PDB entry 7VV3 | electron microscopy, 2.97 A resolution | chains A and R of the 5 polymer chains in the assembly

== Chain A ==
Name: Guanine nucleotide-binding protein G(i) subunit alpha-1
From: Homo sapiens
UniProtKB: P63096 (GNAI1_HUMAN); numbering as in UniProt (aligned over 1-354)
Chain sequence (354 residues; numbered 1 to 354; the number before each row is that of its first residue):
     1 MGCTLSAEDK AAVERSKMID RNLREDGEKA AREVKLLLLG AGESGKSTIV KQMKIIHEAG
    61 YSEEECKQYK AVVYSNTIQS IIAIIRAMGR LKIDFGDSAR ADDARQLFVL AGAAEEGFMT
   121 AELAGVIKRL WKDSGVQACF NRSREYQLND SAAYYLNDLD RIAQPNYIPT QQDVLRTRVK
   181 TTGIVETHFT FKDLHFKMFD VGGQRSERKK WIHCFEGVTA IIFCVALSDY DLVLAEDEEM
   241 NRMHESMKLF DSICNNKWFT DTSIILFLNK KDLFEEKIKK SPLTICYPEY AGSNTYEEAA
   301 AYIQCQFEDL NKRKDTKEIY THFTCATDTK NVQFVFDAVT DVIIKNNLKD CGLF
Disordered / not traced: 1-3, 56-181, 234-240
Swiss-Prot annotation at these positions:
  - region: K35 to T48 (G1 motif), D173 to T181 (G2 motif), F196 to R205 (G3 motif), I265 to D272 (G4 motif), T324 to T329 (G5 motif)
  - binding site (GTP): E43 to T48, S151, L175 to T181, D200 to Q204, N269 to D272, A326
  - binding site (Mg(2+)): S47, T181
  - modified residue: R178 (ADP-ribosylarginine), Q204 (Deamidated glutamine), C351 (ADP-ribosylcysteine)
  - lipidation: G2 (N-myristoyl glycine), C3 (S-palmitoyl cysteine)
  - natural variant: G40 (G40C: In NEDHISB; G40R: In NEDHISB), G45 (G45D: In NEDHISB), T48 (T48I: In NEDHISB; T48K: In NEDHISB), Q52 (Q52P: In NEDHISB), S75 (deletion: In NEDHISB; uncertain significance), Q172 (deletion: In NEDHISB), D173 (D173V: In NEDHISB), E186 to F189 (deletion: In NEDHISB; uncertain significance), C224 (C224Y: In NEDHISB), K270 (K270N: In NEDHISB; K270R: In NEDHISB), D272 (D272G: In NEDHISB), A326 (A326P: In NEDHISB), 1 further natural variant entry in UniProt
  - mutagenesis: G42 (G42R: Abolishes switch to an activated conformation and dissociation from beta and gamma subunits upon GTP binding. Abolishes interaction with RGS family members), E116 (E116L: Enhances interaction (inactive GDP-bound) with RGS14), Q147 (Q147L: Enhances interaction (inactive GDP-bound) with RGS14), E245 (E245L: Enhances interaction (inactive GDP-bound) with RGS14)

== Chain R ==
Name: Mas-related G-protein coupled receptor member X2
From: Homo sapiens
UniProtKB: Q96LB1 (MRGX2_HUMAN); residue numbers follow UniProt; this construct covers 1-330
Chain sequence (330 residues; each row starts with the number of its first residue):
     1 MDPTTPAWGT ESTTVNGNDQ ALLLLCGKET LIPVFLILFI ALVGLVGNGF VLWLLGFRMR
    61 RNAFSVYVLS LAGADFLFLC FQIINCLVYL SNFFCSISIN FPSFFTTVMT CAYLAGLSML
   121 STVSTERCLS VLWPIWYRCR RPRHLSAVVC VLLWALSLLL SILEGKFCGF LFSDGDSGWC
   181 QTFDFITAAW LIFLFMVLCG SSLALLVRIL CGSRGLPLTR LYLTILLTVL VFLLCGLPFG
   241 IQWFLILWIW KDSDVLFCHI HPVSVVLSSL NSSANPIIYF FVGSFRKQWR LQQPILKLAL
   301 QRALQDIAEV DHSEGCFRQG TPEMSRSSLV
Disordered / not traced: 1-26, 289-330
Disulfide bonds: C168-C180

== Interface between chain A and chain R ==
Pairs across the interface - 37 pairs, chain A then chain R:
  E28(A) - R143(R)  salt bridge
  A31(A) - R138(R)  hydrogen bond (backbone-side chain)
  R32(A) - R138(R)
  R32(A) - C139(R)  hydrogen bond (side chain-backbone)
  E33(A) - R138(R)  hydrogen bond (backbone-side chain)
  D193(A) - I135(R)
  D193(A) - C139(R)
  D193(A) - R140(R)  salt bridge
  L194(A) - I135(R)  hydrophobic
  L194(A) - C139(R)  hydrophobic
  E318(A) - R214(R)  salt bridge
  E318(A) - G215(R)
  Y320(A) - R214(R)
  D341(A) - R214(R)
  I343(A) - P134(R)  hydrophobic
  I343(A) - I135(R)  hydrophobic
  I343(A) - R138(R)
  I344(A) - P134(R)  hydrophobic
  I344(A) - L216(R)  hydrophobic
  N347(A) - S130(R)  hydrogen bond (side chain-backbone)
  N347(A) - P134(R)  hydrogen bond (side chain-backbone)
  N347(A) - Y137(R)
  N347(A) - R138(R)
  L348(A) - V131(R)  hydrophobic
  L348(A) - L216(R)  hydrophobic
  L348(A) - L221(R)  hydrophobic
  D350(A) - F64(R)
  C351(A) - F64(R)
  C351(A) - R127(R)  hydrogen bond (backbone-side chain)
  C351(A) - Y137(R)  hydrogen bond
  L353(A) - R127(R)
  L353(A) - L221(R)  hydrophobic
  L353(A) - T224(R)
  F354(A) - P217(R)
  F354(A) - R220(R)
  F354(A) - G283(R)
  F354(A) - K287(R)
Also at the interface, not in a pair above, chain A (24 interface residues in all): V34, K192, I319, F336, T340, K345, G352
Also at the interface, not in a pair above, chain R (24 interface residues in all): N62, E126, R141, I225

== Summary ==
The chain A/chain R interface involves 24 residues from each chain; the contacts include 7 hydrogen bonds and
3 salt bridges. Among the polar pairs are E28(A)-R143(R), D193(A)-R140(R) and E318(A)-R214(R).
Chain A is Guanine nucleotide-binding protein G(i) subunit alpha-1 and chain R is Mas-related G-protein
coupled receptor member X2, both from Homo sapiens; the structure, Cryo-EM structure of pseudoallergen
receptor MRGPRX2 complex with linear cortistatin-14, was determined by electron microscopy (same publication
as 7VDH, 7VDL, 7VDM, 7VUY, 7VUZ, 7VV0, 7VV4 and 7VV5).
